6LNU - chains A and B of the 6 polymer chains in the assembly; structure by electron microscopy, 9.00 A resolution (very low resolution: no residue pairs are listed; an interface is given only as per-side residue counts).

== Chain A (and B) ==
Name: Genome polyprotein
Source organism: Zika virus (isolate ZIKV/Human/French Polynesia/10087PF/2013)
Notes: EC 3.4.21.91, 3.6.1.15, 3.6.4.13, 2.1.1.56, 2.1.1.57, 2.7.7.48; chain B of this document is another copy of the same molecule, construct and numbering; everything in this record applies to it too
UniProt: A0A024B7W1 (POLG_ZIKVF); residues 1-504 here correspond to UniProt positions 291-794 (UniProt number = residue number + 290)
Chain sequence (504 residues; row label = number of the first residue in the row):
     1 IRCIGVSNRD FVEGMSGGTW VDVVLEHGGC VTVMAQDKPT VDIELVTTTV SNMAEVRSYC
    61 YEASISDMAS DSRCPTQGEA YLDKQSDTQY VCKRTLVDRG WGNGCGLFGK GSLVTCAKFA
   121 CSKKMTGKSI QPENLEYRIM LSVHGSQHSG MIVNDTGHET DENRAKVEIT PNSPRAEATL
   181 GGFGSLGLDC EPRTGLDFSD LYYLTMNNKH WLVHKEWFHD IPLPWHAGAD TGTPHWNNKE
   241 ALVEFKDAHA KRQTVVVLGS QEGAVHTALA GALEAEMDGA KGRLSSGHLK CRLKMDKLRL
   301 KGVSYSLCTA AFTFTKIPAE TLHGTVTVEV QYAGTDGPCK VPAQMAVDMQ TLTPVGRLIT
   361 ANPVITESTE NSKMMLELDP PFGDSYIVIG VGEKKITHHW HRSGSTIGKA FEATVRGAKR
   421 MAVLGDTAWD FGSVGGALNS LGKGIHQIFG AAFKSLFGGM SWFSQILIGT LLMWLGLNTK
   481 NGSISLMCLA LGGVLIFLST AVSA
Unresolved in the structure: 1
UniProt features mapped onto this chain:
  - region: D98 to G111 (Fusion peptide)
  - site: A504 (Cleavage)
  - glycosylation: N154 (N-linked (GlcNAc...) asparagine)
  - cross-link (Glycyl lysine isopeptide (Lys-Gly)): K38 (interchain with G-Cter in ubiquitin), K281 (interchain with G-Cter in ubiquitin)

== Chain A / chain B interface ==
No residue of chain A is in contact with chain B in this assembly.

== In short ==
Chain A and chain B make no direct contact in this assembly.
Both chains are Genome polyprotein (Zika virus (isolate ZIKV/Human/French Polynesia/10087PF/2013)). Entry 6LNU
(Cryo-EM structure of immature Zika virus) was determined by electron microscopy.
